PDB entry 9G06 | electron microscopy, 2.85 A resolution | chains B and c of the 24 polymer chains in the assembly

# Chain B
Molecule: 16S ribosomal RNA
Source organism: Escherichia coli
Sequence (1545 nucleotides; each row starts with the number of its first residue; a row labelled like 1082A-1082C holds insertion residues (1082A, then the next letters in order)):
     1 AAAUUGAAGAGUUUGAUCAUGGCUCAGAUUGAACGCUGGCGGCAGGCCUA
    51 ACACAUGCAAGUCGAACGGUAACAGGAAGAAGCUUGCUUCUUUGCUGACG
   101 AGUGGCGGACGGGUGAGUAAUGUCUGGGAAACUGCCUGAUGGAGGGGGAU
   151 AACUACUGGAAACGGUAGCUAAUACCGCAUAACGUCGCAAGACCAAAGAG
   201 GGGGACCUUCGGGCCUCUUGCCAUCGGAUGUGCCCAGAUGGGAUUAGCUA
   251 GUAGGUGGGGUAACGGCUCACCUAGGCGACGAUCCCUAGCUGGUCUGAGA
   301 GGAUGACCAGCCACACUGGAACUGAGACACGGUCCAGACUCCUACGGGAG
   351 GCAGCAGUGGGGAAUAUUGCACAAUGGGCGCAAGCCUGAUGCAGCCAUGC
   401 CGCGUGUAUGAAGAAGCCCUUCGGGUUGUAAAGUACUUUCAGCGGGGAGG
   451 AAGGGAGUAAAGUUAAUACCUUUGCUCAUUGACGUUACCCGCAGAAGAAG
   501 CACCGGCUAACUCCGUGCCAGCAGCCXCGGUAAUACGGAGGGUGCAAGCG
   551 UUAAUCGGAAUUACUGGGCGUAAAGCGCACGCAGGCGGUUUGUUAAGUCA
   601 GAUGUGAAAUCCCCGGGCUCAACCUGGGAACUGCAUCUGAUACUGGCAAG
   651 CUUGAGUCUCGUAGAGGGGGGUAGAAUUCCAGGUGUAGCGGUGAAAUGCG
   701 UAGAGAUCUGGAGGAAUACCGGUGGCGAAGGCGGCCCCCUGGACGAAGAC
   751 UGACGCUCAGGUGCGAAAGCGUGGGGAGCAAACAGGAUUAGAUACCCUGG
   801 UAGUCCACGCCGUAAACGAUGUCGACUUGGAGGUUGUGCCCUUGAGGCGU
   851 GGCUUCCGGAGCUAACGCGUUAAGUCGACCGCCUGGGGAGUACGGCCGCA
   901 AGGUUAAAACUCAAAUGAAUUGACGGGGGCCCGCACAAGCGGUGGAGCAU
   951 GUGGUUUAAUUCGAUGXAACGCGAAGAACCUUACCUGGUCUUGACAUCCA
  1001 CGGAAGUUUUCAGAGAUGAGAAUGUGCCUUCGGGAACCGUGAGACAGGUG
  1051 CUGCAUGGCUGUCGUCAGCUCGUGUUGUGAAA
1082A-1082C AAC
  1083 UGUUGGGUUAAGUCCCGCAACGAGCGCAACCCUUAUCCUUUGUUGCCAGC
  1133 GGUCCGGCCGGGAACUCAAAGGAGACUGCCAGUGAUAAACUGGAGGAAGG
  1183 UGGGGAUGACGUCAAGUCAUCAUGGCCCUUACGACCAGGGCUACACACGU
  1233 GCUACAAUGGCGCAUACAAAGAGAAGCGACCUCGCGAGAGCAAGCGGACC
  1283 UCAUAAAGUGCGUCGUAGUCCGGAUUGGAGUCUGCAACUCGACUCCAUGA
  1333 AGUCGGAAUCGCUAGUAAUCGUGGAUCAGAAUGCCACGGUGAAUACGUUC
  1383 CCGGGCCUUGUACACACCGCCCGUXACACCAUGGGAGUGGGUUGCAAAAG
  1433 AAGUAGGUAGCUUAACCUUCGGGAGGGCGCUUACCACUUUGUGAUUCAUG
  1483 ACUGGGGUGAAGUCGUAACAAGGUAACCGUAGGGGAACCUGCGGUUGGAU
  1533 CACCUCCUUA
Unresolved in the structure: 79-92, 205-213, 841-845, 1082A-1082C, 1168, 1534-1542
Modified / non-standard residues: PSU (pseudouridine-5'-monophosphate) at position 516, G7M (N7-methyl-guanosine-5'-monophosphate) at position 527, 2MG (2N-methylguanosine-5'-monophosphate) at position 966, 5MC (5-methylcytidine-5'-monophosphate) at position 967, 2MG (2N-methylguanosine-5'-monophosphate) at position 1207, 4OC (4n,o2'-methylcytidine-5'-monophosphate) at position 1402, 5MC (5-methylcytidine-5'-monophosphate) at position 1407, UR3 (3-methyluridine-5'-monophoshate) at position 1498, 2MG (2N-methylguanosine-5'-monophosphate) at position 1516, MA6 (6N-dimethyladenosine-5'-monophoshate) at position 1518, MA6 (6N-dimethyladenosine-5'-monophoshate) at position 1519
Metal / ion sites: K+ site 1: U5 (shared with 5 residues of chain D); K+ site 2: G11, U12, G21, G22; Mg2+ site 1 near G21 (its only coordinating residue here); Mg2+ site 2: C48, G115; Mg2+ site 3: A59, C386, U387; K+ site 3: G61, U62, G104, G105; Mg2+ site 4 near G100 (its only coordinating residue here); K+ site 4: G107, G324, G326; K+ site 5: G107, G108, G326; Mg2+ site 5: A109, G331; K+ site 6: C110, G111; Mg2+ site 6 near G111 (its only coordinating residue here); 18 more K+ sites not listed; 36 more Mg2+ sites not listed
Residues lining bound ligands: A1IC4 ((2S,3S)-2-[[(2S)-2-[[(2S,4S)-5-aminocarbonyloxy-4-oxidanyl-2-[[(2S,3R)-3-oxidanylpiperidin-2-yl]carbonylamino]pentanoyl]amino]-3-(1H-imidazol-4-yl)propanoyl]amino]-3-(2-chloranyl-1H-imidazol-4-yl)-3-oxidanyl-propanoic acid): G693, U788, U789, G791, A792, A794, C795, C796, U1506

# Chain c
Molecule: Small ribosomal subunit protein uS10
Source organism: Escherichia coli
UniProt: P0A7R5 (RS10_ECOLI); residues 1-103 here = UniProt positions 1-103
Sequence (103 residues; numbered 1 to 103; the number before each row is that of its first residue):
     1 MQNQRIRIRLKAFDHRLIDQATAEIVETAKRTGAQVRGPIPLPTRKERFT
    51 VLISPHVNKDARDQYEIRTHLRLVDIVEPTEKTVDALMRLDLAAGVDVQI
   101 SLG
Unresolved in the structure: 1-4, 78-91, 102-103

# Interface between chain B and chain c
Pairs across the interface (74; chain B residue first):
  G963(B) with His56(c), hydrogen bond to the base; Val57(c), base contact
  A964(B) with His56(c), sugar contact
  C972(B) with Val57(c), base contact; Asn58(c), sugar contact; Lys59(c), salt bridge to the phosphate
  G973(B) with Leu52(c), sugar contact; Pro55(c), hydrogen bond to the sugar; His56(c), hydrogen bond to the base; Val57(c), hydrogen bond to the sugar; Lys59(c), salt bridge to the phosphate
  A975(B) with Lys59(c), salt bridge to the phosphate; Arg62(c), hydrogen bond to the base
  G1058(B) with Pro55(c), base contact
  C1059(B) with Ile53(c), hydrogen bond to the sugar; Pro55(c), base contact
  U1060(B) with Ile53(c), sugar contact; Ser54(c), hydrogen bond to the sugar; Asn58(c), hydrogen bond to the sugar; Ala61(c), phosphate contact
  G1061(B) with Asn58(c), hydrogen bond to the sugar; Ala61(c), phosphate contact
  C1114(B) with Arg68(c), hydrogen bond to the phosphate
  U1115(B) with Lys46(c), sugar contact; Arg68(c), salt bridge to the phosphate
  U1123(B) with Gly38(c), hydrogen bond to the sugar; Pro39(c), hydrogen bond to the sugar; Pro41(c), base contact
  G1124(B) with Gly38(c), hydrogen bond to the phosphate; Ile40(c), sugar contact
  U1125(B) with Arg7(c), hydrogen bond to the phosphate; Arg37(c), salt bridge to the phosphate; Ile40(c), sugar contact; Leu42(c), base contact; Leu73(c), sugar contact; Asp75(c), sugar contact
  U1126(B) with Arg7(c), salt bridge to the phosphate; Arg9(c), hydrogen bond to the base; Leu73(c), base contact
  A1150(B) with Pro41(c), hydrogen bond to the sugar; Leu42(c), hydrogen bond to the sugar; Pro43(c), sugar contact
  A1151(B) with Pro41(c), sugar contact; Leu42(c), sugar contact; Pro43(c), phosphate contact; Thr44(c), hydrogen bond to the phosphate; Arg72(c), phosphate contact
  A1152(B) with His15(c), hydrogen bond to the phosphate; Asp19(c), hydrogen bond to the sugar; Thr44(c), phosphate contact; His70(c), salt bridge to the phosphate; Arg72(c), salt bridge to the phosphate
  G1153(B) with His15(c), salt bridge to the phosphate
  G1198(B) with Ser54(c), base contact; Pro55(c), base contact; His56(c), sugar contact
  U1199(B) with Pro55(c), base contact; His56(c), sugar contact
  U1202(B) with Pro55(c), base contact
  A1254(B) with Arg45(c), salt bridge to the phosphate; Glu47(c), phosphate contact
  G1255(B) with Arg45(c), salt bridge to the phosphate
  G1279(B) with Arg9(c), salt bridge to the phosphate; Lys11(c), salt bridge to the phosphate
  A1280(B) with Arg9(c), salt bridge to the phosphate; Leu42(c), phosphate contact; Pro43(c), sugar contact; Leu71(c), phosphate contact
  C1366(B) with Lys59(c), sugar contact; Arg62(c), hydrogen bond to the sugar
  C1367(B) with Thr50(c), hydrogen bond to the sugar; Arg62(c), salt bridge to the phosphate; Gln64(c), phosphate contact
  A1368(B) with Gln64(c), phosphate contact
Other interface residues (no listed pair), chain B (35 interface residues in all): A969, A974, U1189, G1253, G1278, C1281
Other interface residues (no listed pair), chain c (37 interface residues in all): Asp63, Glu66, Gln99

# Summary
Chain B and chain c form an interface of 35 and 37 residues respectively; the contacts include 22 hydrogen
bonds and 15 salt bridges. Polar pairs include G963(B)-His56(c), G973(B)-His56(c) and A975(B)-Arg62(c). Chain
B binds compound A1IC4. G11(B), U12(B), G21(B) and G22(B) coordinate K+ site 2.
Here chain B is 16S ribosomal RNA and chain c is Small ribosomal subunit protein uS10, both from Escherichia
coli. Entry 9G06 (Structure of 30S-IF1-IF3-mRNA-fMet-tRNA-GE81112A complex) was determined by electron
microscopy together with 9FCO, 9FDA and 9FIB from the same study.
